PDB entry 4L4L | X-ray diffraction, 2.12 A resolution | chains A and B

== Chain A (and B) ==
Molecule: Nicotinamide phosphoribosyltransferase
Source organism: Homo sapiens
Notes: EC 2.4.2.12; chain B of this document is another copy of the same molecule, construct and numbering; everything in this record applies to it too
UniProt: P43490 (NAMPT_HUMAN); residues 1-491 here = UniProt positions 1-491
Sequence (501 residues; numbered 1 to 501; the number before each row is that of its first residue):
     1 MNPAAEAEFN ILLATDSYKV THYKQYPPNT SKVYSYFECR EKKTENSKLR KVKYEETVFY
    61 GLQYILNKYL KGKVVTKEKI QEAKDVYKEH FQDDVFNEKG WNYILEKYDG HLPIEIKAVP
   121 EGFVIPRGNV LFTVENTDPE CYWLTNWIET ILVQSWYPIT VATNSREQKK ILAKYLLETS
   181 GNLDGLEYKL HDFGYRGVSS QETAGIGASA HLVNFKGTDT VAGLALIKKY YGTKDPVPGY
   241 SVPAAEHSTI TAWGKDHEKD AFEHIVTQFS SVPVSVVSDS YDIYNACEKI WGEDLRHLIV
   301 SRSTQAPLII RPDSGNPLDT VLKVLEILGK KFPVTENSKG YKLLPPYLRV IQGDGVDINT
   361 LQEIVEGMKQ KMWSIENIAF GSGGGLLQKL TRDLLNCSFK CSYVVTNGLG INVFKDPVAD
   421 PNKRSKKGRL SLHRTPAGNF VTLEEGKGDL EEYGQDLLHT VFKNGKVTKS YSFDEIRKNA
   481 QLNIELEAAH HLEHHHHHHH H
Not modelled in the structure: 1-7, 44-52, 489-501 (chain B: 1-7, 43-51, 490-501)
Sequence notes: expression tag (492-501)
Small-molecule neighbours:
  - 1XC (6-({4-[(3,5-difluorophenyl)sulfonyl]benzyl}carbamoyl)-1-(5-O-phosphono-beta-D-ribofuranosyl)imidazo[1,2-a]pyridin-1-ium), molecule 1: Asp16, Tyr18, Arg392
  - 1XC, molecule 2: Tyr188, His191, Phe193, Arg196, Gly197, Asp219, Tyr240, Ser241, Val242, Ala244, Pro273, Ser275, Ile309, Arg311, Asp313, Ile351, Gly353, Asp354, Ala379, Gly383, Gly384

== How chain A and chain B interact ==
Pairs across the interface (207):
  Phe9(A) - Gln201(B)
  Leu13(A) - Tyr195(B)
  Leu13(A) - Val221(B)
  Ala14(A) - Tyr195(B)
  Ala14(A) - Gln201(B)
  Thr15(A) - Tyr195(B)
  Thr15(A) - Asp219(B)
  Thr15(A) - Val221(B)
  Asp16(A) - Tyr195(B)
  Asp16(A) - Arg196(B)  salt bridge
  Asp16(A) - Asp219(B)
  Ser17(A) - Thr218(B)
  Ser17(A) - Asp219(B)  hydrogen bond (backbone-backbone)
  Ser17(A) - Val221(B)
  Ser17(A) - Ser241(B)
  Tyr18(A) - Arg196(B)  hydrogen bond
  Tyr18(A) - Asp219(B)  hydrogen bond (backbone-side chain)
  Tyr18(A) - Ala244(B)
  Tyr18(A) - Ala245(B)
  Tyr18(A) - Glu246(B)
  Lys19(A) - Glu246(B)  salt bridge
  Thr21(A) - Pro243(B)
  Thr21(A) - Ala244(B)  hydrogen bond (side chain-backbone)
  Thr21(A) - Phe269(B)
  His22(A) - Ala244(B)  hydrogen bond (side chain-backbone)
  His22(A) - Ala245(B)
  His22(A) - Glu246(B)  salt bridge
  His22(A) - Thr249(B)
  Lys24(A) - His264(B)  hydrogen bond (backbone-side chain)
  Lys24(A) - Gln268(B)
  Lys24(A) - Phe269(B)
  Gln25(A) - Ala244(B)  hydrogen bond (side chain-backbone)
  Gln25(A) - Ala245(B)
  Gln25(A) - Thr249(B)  hydrogen bond
  Gln25(A) - Trp253(B)  hydrogen bond (backbone-side chain)
  Gln25(A) - His264(B)
  Gln25(A) - Ile265(B)
  Gln25(A) - Phe269(B)
  Tyr26(A) - Glu246(B)
  Tyr26(A) - Ser248(B)  hydrogen bond
  Tyr26(A) - Thr249(B)
  Tyr26(A) - Trp253(B)
  Tyr26(A) - His264(B)
  Pro27(A) - Ala252(B)
  Pro27(A) - Trp253(B)
  Pro28(A) - Trp253(B)
  Tyr69(A) - Gln201(B)
  Val86(A) - Leu224(B)  hydrophobic
  Glu89(A) - Pro236(B)
  Glu89(A) - Val237(B)
  Glu89(A) - Tyr240(B)
  His90(A) - Thr218(B)  hydrogen bond (side chain-backbone)
  His90(A) - Leu224(B)
  His90(A) - Val237(B)
  His90(A) - Gly239(B)  hydrogen bond (side chain-backbone)
  His90(A) - Tyr240(B)
  His90(A) - Ser241(B)  hydrogen bond (backbone-backbone)
  Phe91(A) - Ser241(B)
  Phe91(A) - Val242(B)
  Gln92(A) - Tyr240(B)
  Asn146(A) - Glu246(B)  hydrogen bond
  Asn146(A) - Ser248(B)
  Glu149(A) - Arg196(B)  salt bridge
  Glu149(A) - Glu246(B)
  Thr150(A) - Tyr195(B)
  Thr150(A) - Arg196(B)
  Ile151(A) - Gln201(B)
  Val153(A) - Arg196(B)
  Gln154(A) - Tyr195(B)  hydrogen bond (side chain-backbone)
  Gln154(A) - Arg196(B)
  Gln154(A) - Val198(B)
  Gln154(A) - Ser200(B)  hydrogen bond (side chain-backbone)
  Gln154(A) - Gln201(B)  hydrogen bond
  Trp156(A) - Arg196(B)  hydrogen bond (side chain-backbone)
  Trp156(A) - Gly197(B)
  Trp156(A) - Val198(B)  hydrogen bond (side chain-backbone)
  Trp156(A) - Gln388(B)
  Tyr157(A) - Ser199(B)
  Tyr195(A) - Leu13(B)
  Tyr195(A) - Ala14(B)
  Tyr195(A) - Thr15(B)
  Tyr195(A) - Asp16(B)
  Tyr195(A) - Thr150(B)
  Tyr195(A) - Gln154(B)  hydrogen bond (backbone-side chain)
  Arg196(A) - Asp16(B)  salt bridge
  Arg196(A) - Tyr18(B)  hydrogen bond
  Arg196(A) - Lys19(B)
  Arg196(A) - Glu149(B)  salt bridge
  Arg196(A) - Thr150(B)
  Arg196(A) - Val153(B)
  Arg196(A) - Trp156(B)  hydrogen bond (backbone-side chain)
  Arg196(A) - Arg392(B)
  Gly197(A) - Trp156(B)
  Val198(A) - Gln154(B)
  Val198(A) - Trp156(B)  hydrogen bond (backbone-side chain)
  Ser199(A) - Tyr157(B)
  Ser199(A) - Ser199(B)  hydrogen bond
  Ser199(A) - Thr203(B)  hydrogen bond
  Ser200(A) - Gln154(B)
  Ser200(A) - Ser200(B)  hydrogen bond
  Ser200(A) - Glu202(B)
  Ser200(A) - Thr203(B)  hydrogen bond
  Ser200(A) - Ile206(B)
  Gln201(A) - Phe9(B)
  Gln201(A) - Ala14(B)
  Gln201(A) - Tyr69(B)
  Gln201(A) - Ile151(B)
  Gln201(A) - Gln154(B)  hydrogen bond
  Gln201(A) - Glu202(B)  hydrogen bond (backbone-side chain)
  Glu202(A) - Ser200(B)
  Glu202(A) - Gln201(B)
  Glu202(A) - Glu202(B)  hydrogen bond (backbone-side chain)
  Thr203(A) - Ser199(B)  hydrogen bond
  Thr203(A) - Ser200(B)  hydrogen bond
  Thr203(A) - Thr203(B)  hydrogen bond
  Ile206(A) - Ser200(B)
  Thr218(A) - Ser17(B)
  Thr218(A) - His90(B)  hydrogen bond (backbone-side chain)
  Asp219(A) - Thr15(B)
  Asp219(A) - Asp16(B)
  Asp219(A) - Ser17(B)  hydrogen bond (backbone-backbone)
  Asp219(A) - Tyr18(B)  hydrogen bond (side chain-backbone)
  Val221(A) - Leu13(B)
  Val221(A) - Thr15(B)
  Val221(A) - Ser17(B)
  Leu224(A) - His90(B)
  Pro236(A) - Glu89(B)
  Val237(A) - Glu89(B)
  Gly239(A) - His90(B)  hydrogen bond (backbone-side chain)
  Tyr240(A) - Glu89(B)
  Tyr240(A) - His90(B)
  Tyr240(A) - Gln92(B)
  Ser241(A) - Ser17(B)
  Ser241(A) - His90(B)  hydrogen bond (backbone-backbone)
  Ser241(A) - Phe91(B)
  Pro243(A) - Thr21(B)
  Ala244(A) - Tyr18(B)
  Ala244(A) - Thr21(B)
  Ala244(A) - His22(B)  hydrogen bond (backbone-side chain)
  Ala244(A) - Gln25(B)  hydrogen bond (backbone-side chain)
  Ala245(A) - Tyr18(B)
  Ala245(A) - His22(B)
  Ala245(A) - Gln25(B)
  Glu246(A) - Tyr18(B)
  Glu246(A) - Lys19(B)  salt bridge
  Glu246(A) - His22(B)  salt bridge
  Glu246(A) - Asn146(B)  hydrogen bond
  Glu246(A) - Glu149(B)
  His247(A) - Lys415(B)
  Ser248(A) - Tyr26(B)  hydrogen bond
  Ser248(A) - Asn146(B)  hydrogen bond
  Ser248(A) - Cys401(B)
  Thr249(A) - His22(B)
  Thr249(A) - Gln25(B)  hydrogen bond
  Thr249(A) - Tyr26(B)
  Thr251(A) - Val413(B)
  Thr251(A) - Phe414(B)
  Ala252(A) - Pro27(B)
  Ala252(A) - Val404(B)
  Ala252(A) - Val413(B)  hydrophobic
  Trp253(A) - Gln25(B)  hydrogen bond (side chain-backbone)
  Trp253(A) - Tyr26(B)
  Trp253(A) - Pro27(B)
  His264(A) - Lys24(B)  hydrogen bond (side chain-backbone)
  His264(A) - Gln25(B)
  His264(A) - Tyr26(B)
  Ile265(A) - Gln25(B)
  Gln268(A) - Lys24(B)
  Phe269(A) - Thr21(B)
  Phe269(A) - Gln25(B)
  Phe269(A) - Val95(B)  hydrophobic
  Asp279(A) - Pro417(B)
  Ser280(A) - Lys415(B)
  Ser280(A) - Asp416(B)  hydrogen bond (backbone-backbone)
  Ser280(A) - Pro417(B)
  Tyr281(A) - Phe414(B)
  Tyr281(A) - Asp416(B)
  Tyr281(A) - Pro417(B)
  Tyr281(A) - Val418(B)  hydrogen bond (backbone-backbone)
  Asp282(A) - Val418(B)
  Asp313(A) - Lys423(B)  hydrogen bond (backbone-side chain)
  Ser314(A) - Pro417(B)
  Asp354(A) - Lys423(B)  salt bridge
  Gln388(A) - Trp156(B)
  Gln388(A) - Gln388(B)
  Gln388(A) - Leu390(B)  hydrogen bond (side chain-backbone)
  Leu390(A) - Gln388(B)  hydrogen bond (backbone-side chain)
  Cys401(A) - Ser248(B)
  Val404(A) - Ala252(B)
  Ile411(A) - Ala252(B)
  Val413(A) - Thr251(B)
  Val413(A) - Ala252(B)  hydrophobic
  Phe414(A) - Thr251(B)
  Phe414(A) - Lys255(B)
  Phe414(A) - Tyr281(B)
  Lys415(A) - His247(B)  hydrogen bond
  Lys415(A) - Ser280(B)
  Asp416(A) - Ser280(B)  hydrogen bond (backbone-backbone)
  Asp416(A) - Tyr281(B)
  Pro417(A) - Asp279(B)
  Pro417(A) - Ser280(B)
  Pro417(A) - Tyr281(B)
  Pro417(A) - Ser314(B)
  Val418(A) - Tyr281(B)  hydrogen bond (backbone-backbone)
  Val418(A) - Asp282(B)
  Lys423(A) - Asp313(B)  hydrogen bond (side chain-backbone)
  Lys423(A) - Asp354(B)  salt bridge
Interface residues without a listed pair, chain A (99 interface residues in all): Tyr87, Asp93, Val95, Phe193, Ala204, Ala222, Val242, Val272, Ile283, Tyr284, Arg311, Gly315, Lys389, Thr391, Arg392, Ala419, Asp420, Lys427
Interface residues without a listed pair, chain B (98 interface residues in all): Pro28, Val86, Tyr87, Asp93, Ala204, Thr220, Ala222, Gly254, Val272, Ile283, Arg311, Gly315, Lys389, Thr391, Ala419, Asp420

== Summary ==
The interface between chain A and chain B involves 99 residues on one side and 98 on the other, with 55
hydrogen bonds and 10 salt bridges. Polar contacts include Asp16(A)-Arg196(B), Lys19(A)-Glu246(B) and
His22(A)-Glu246(B). Chain A binds compound 1XC.
Both chains are Nicotinamide phosphoribosyltransferase (Homo sapiens). Entry 4L4L (Structural Analysis of a
Phosphoribosylated Inhibitor in Complex with Human Nicotinamide Phosphoribosyltransferase) was determined by
X-ray diffraction together with 4O0Z, 4O10, 4O12 and 4L4M from the same study.
